Entry 5EQP (X-ray diffraction, 2.35 A resolution); this record covers chains A and B.

[Chain A (and B)]
Name: Choline kinase alpha
Organism: Homo sapiens
Notes: EC 2.7.1.32, 2.7.1.82; chain B of this document is another copy of the same molecule, construct and numbering; everything in this record applies to it too
UniProtKB: P35790 (CHKA_HUMAN); residues 75-457 here = UniProt positions 75-457
Amino-acid sequence (401 residues; numbered 57 to 457; the number before each row is that of its first residue):
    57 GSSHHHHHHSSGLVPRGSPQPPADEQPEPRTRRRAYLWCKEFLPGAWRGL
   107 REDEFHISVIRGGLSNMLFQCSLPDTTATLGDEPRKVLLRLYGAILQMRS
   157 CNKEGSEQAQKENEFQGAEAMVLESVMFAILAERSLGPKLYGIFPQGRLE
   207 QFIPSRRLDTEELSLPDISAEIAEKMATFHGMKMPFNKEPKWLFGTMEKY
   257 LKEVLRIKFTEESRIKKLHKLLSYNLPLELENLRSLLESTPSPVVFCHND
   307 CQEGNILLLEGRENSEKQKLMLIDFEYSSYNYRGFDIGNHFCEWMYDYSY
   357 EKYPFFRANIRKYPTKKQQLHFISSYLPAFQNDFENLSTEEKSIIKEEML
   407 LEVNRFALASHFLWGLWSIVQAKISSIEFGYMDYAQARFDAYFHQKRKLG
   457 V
Unresolved in the structure: 57-81, 151-174 (chain B: 57-81, 150-176)
Differences from the reference sequence: expression tag (57-74)
Ligand contacts: 5R9 (6-[(4-methyl-1,4-diazepan-1-yl)methyl]quinoline): Asp306, Gln308, Tyr333, Glu349, Tyr354, Trp420, Trp423, Ile433, Phe435, Tyr437, Tyr440
UniProt features mapped onto this chain:
  - binding site (ATP): Arg117 to Met123, Arg146, Gln207 to Arg213, Gln308, Asp330
  - binding site (phosphocholine): Gly119 to Ser121
  - modified residue: Lys247 (N6-acetyllysine), Ser279 (Phosphoserine)

[How chain A and chain B interact]
Contacting residue pairs (40; chain A residue first):
  Glu97(A) - Asn243(B)
  Glu97(A) - Lys244(B)  hydrogen bond (backbone-backbone)
  Glu97(A) - Glu245(B)
  Phe98(A) - Pro241(B)
  Phe98(A) - Phe242(B)
  Phe98(A) - Asn243(B)
  Phe98(A) - Lys244(B)  hydrogen bond (backbone-side chain)
  Arg104(A) - Glu245(B)  salt bridge
  Asp138(A) - Lys239(B)  salt bridge
  Met177(A) - Val178(B)  hydrophobic
  Val178(A) - Val178(B)  hydrophobic
  Ser181(A) - Val178(B)
  Ser181(A) - Val182(B)
  Val182(A) - Ser181(B)
  Ala185(A) - Val182(B)  hydrophobic
  Ile186(A) - Glu189(B)
  Glu189(A) - Ile186(B)
  Glu189(A) - Glu189(B)
  Glu189(A) - Arg190(B)  salt bridge
  Arg190(A) - Glu189(B)  salt bridge
  Leu196(A) - Pro241(B)  hydrophobic
  Tyr197(A) - Pro241(B)
  Gly198(A) - Pro241(B)
  Ile199(A) - Leu179(B)  hydrophobic
  Ile199(A) - Pro241(B)  hydrogen bond (backbone-backbone)
  Lys239(A) - Asp138(B)  salt bridge
  Pro241(A) - Phe98(B)
  Pro241(A) - Leu196(B)  hydrophobic
  Pro241(A) - Tyr197(B)
  Pro241(A) - Gly198(B)
  Pro241(A) - Ile199(B)  hydrogen bond (backbone-backbone)
  Phe242(A) - Phe98(B)
  Asn243(A) - Glu97(B)  hydrogen bond
  Asn243(A) - Phe98(B)
  Lys244(A) - Glu97(B)  hydrogen bond (backbone-backbone)
  Lys244(A) - Phe98(B)  hydrogen bond (side chain-backbone)
  Lys244(A) - Arg104(B)
  Glu245(A) - Glu97(B)
  Glu245(A) - Arg104(B)  salt bridge
  Lys247(A) - Glu97(B)  salt bridge
Interface residues without a listed pair, chain A (24 interface residues in all): Glu175
Interface residues without a listed pair, chain B (23 interface residues in all): Met177, Ala185

[Overview]
24 residues of chain A and 23 residues of chain B are in contact, with 7 hydrogen bonds and 7 salt bridges.
Among the polar pairs are Arg104(A)-Glu245(B), Asp138(A)-Lys239(B) and Glu189(A)-Arg190(B). Bound to chain A:
compound 5R9.
Both chains are Choline kinase alpha (Homo sapiens). Entry 5EQP (Crystal structure of choline kinase alpha-1
bound by 6-[(4-methyl-1,4-diazepan-1-yl)methyl]quinoline (compound 37)) was determined by X-ray diffraction,
deposited together with 5EQY.
